5UW6 - chains A and E; structure by X-ray diffraction, 3.30 A resolution.

[Chain A]
Molecule: Peptide cyclase 1
From: Vaccaria hispanica
UniProt: R4P353 (R4P353_9CARY); residues 1-724 here = UniProt positions 1-724
Sequence (750 residues; numbered -25 to 724; the number before each row is that of its first residue; numbers below 1 keep their minus sign (Met-25 is residue -25)):
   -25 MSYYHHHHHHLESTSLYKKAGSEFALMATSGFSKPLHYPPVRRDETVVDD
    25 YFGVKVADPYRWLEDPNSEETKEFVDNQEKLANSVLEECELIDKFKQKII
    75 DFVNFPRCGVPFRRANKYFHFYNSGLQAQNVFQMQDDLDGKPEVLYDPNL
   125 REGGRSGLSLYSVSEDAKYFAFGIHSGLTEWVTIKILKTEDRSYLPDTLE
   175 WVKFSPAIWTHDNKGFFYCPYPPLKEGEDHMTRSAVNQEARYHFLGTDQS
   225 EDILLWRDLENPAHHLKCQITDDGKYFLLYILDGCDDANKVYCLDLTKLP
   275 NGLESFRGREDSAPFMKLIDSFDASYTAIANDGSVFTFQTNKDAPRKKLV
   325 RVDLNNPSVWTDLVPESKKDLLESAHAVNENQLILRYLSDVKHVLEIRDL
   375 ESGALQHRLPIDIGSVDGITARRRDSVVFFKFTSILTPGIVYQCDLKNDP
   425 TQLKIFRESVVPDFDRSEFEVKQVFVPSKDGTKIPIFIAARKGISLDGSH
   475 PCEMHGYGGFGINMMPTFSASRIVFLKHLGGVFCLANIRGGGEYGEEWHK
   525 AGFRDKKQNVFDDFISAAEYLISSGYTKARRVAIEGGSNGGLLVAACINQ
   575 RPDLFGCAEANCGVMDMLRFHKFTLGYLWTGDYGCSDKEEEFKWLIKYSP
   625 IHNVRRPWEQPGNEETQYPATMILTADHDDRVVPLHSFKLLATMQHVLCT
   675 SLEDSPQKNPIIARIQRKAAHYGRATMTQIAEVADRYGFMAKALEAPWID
Unresolved in the structure: -25 to 11, 198-210, 281-286, 724
Glycans and other covalent adducts: N-benzyloxycarbonyl-L-prolyl-L-prolinal (ZPR) linked to Ser562
Differences from the reference sequence: initiating methionine (-25); expression tag (-24 to 0)
Ion coordination: Ca2+ site 1: Glu64 (shared with 2 residues of chain C); Ca2+ site 2: Ala717, Glu719
Small-molecule neighbours: N-benzyloxycarbonyl-L-prolyl-L-prolinal (ZPR): Phe178, His239, Cys259, Tyr481, Phe484, Ile486, Asn563, Val588, Leu599, Leu602, Trp603, Tyr607, Arg655, Val656
From the paper describing this entry:
  - binding site for N-benzyloxycarbonyl-L-prolyl-L-prolinal: Ser562
  - conformationally variable residues: His695
  - mutagenesis - S493A: unchanged catalytic activity
  - mutagenesis - N97A: decreased catalytic activity
  - mutagenesis - Y481F, S562A, H695A: abolished catalytic activity
  - mutagenesis - H695A: increased catalytic activity on 20 mM imidazole

[Chain E]
Molecule: Presegetalin A1
UniProt: F6LNL5 (F6LNL5_9CARY); numbering as in UniProt (aligned over 27-32)
Sequence (6 residues; row label = number of the first residue in the row):
    27 NASAPV

[Chain A / chain E interface]
Residue-residue contacts - 23 pairs, chain A then chain E:
  Val77(A) with Pro31(E)
  Arg81(A) with Ser29(E), hydrogen bond (side chain-backbone); Ala30(E); Pro31(E)
  Phe95(A) with Asn27(E)
  Asn97(A) with Ser29(E), hydrogen bond (side chain-backbone)
  Ala102(A) with Ser29(E), hydrogen bond (backbone-side chain)
  Gln103(A) with Ser29(E)
  Asn104(A) with Asn27(E), hydrogen bond; Ala28(E), hydrogen bond (side chain-backbone); Ser29(E)
  Leu132(A) with Asn27(E), hydrogen bond (backbone-side chain)
  Phe492(A) with Pro31(E)
  Ser493(A) with Pro31(E); Val32(E), hydrogen bond (side chain-backbone)
  Ala494(A) with Pro31(E), hydrogen bond (backbone-backbone); Val32(E), hydrogen bond (backbone-backbone)
  Ser495(A) with Val32(E), hydrogen bond (side chain-backbone)
  Arg698(A) with Ser29(E)
  Thr700(A) with Ser29(E), hydrogen bond; Ala30(E)
  Ile704(A) with Val32(E), hydrophobic
  Val707(A) with Val32(E), hydrophobic
Also at the interface, not in a pair above, chain A (21 interface residues in all): Phe79, Gln101, Arg496, Ala699, Gln703

[Summary]
21 residues of chain A and 6 residues of chain E are in contact; the contacts include 11 hydrogen bonds. Among
the polar pairs are Arg81(A)-Ser29(E), Asn97(A)-Ser29(E) and Ala102(A)-Ser29(E). From the paper: a binding
site for N-benzyloxycarbonyl-L-prolyl-L-prolinal at Ser562(A); Y481F, S562A and H695A of chain A abolish
catalytic activity; 5 substitutions were tested in all.
Here chain A is Peptide cyclase 1 (Vaccaria hispanica) and chain E is Presegetalin A1. Entry 5UW6 (PCY1 in
Complex with Follower Peptide and Covalent Inhibitor ZPP) was determined by X-ray diffraction together with
5UW3, 5UW5, 5UW7 and 5UZW from the same study.
